PDB entry 5MJS | electron microscopy, 4.60 A resolution (low resolution: residue-level contacts below are approximate; hydrogen-bond / salt-bridge calls are withheld) | chains A and J of the 9 polymer chains in the assembly

# Chain A (and J)
Name: Tubulin beta chain
From: Schizosaccharomyces pombe (strain 972 / ATCC 24843)
Notes: chain J of this document is another copy of the same molecule, construct and numbering; everything in this record applies to it too
Reference sequence: P05219 (TBB_SCHPO); the construct lacks a stretch of the UniProt sequence, so the offset changes along the chain: 1-262 = UniProt 1-262; 263-428 = UniProt 264-429
Amino-acid sequence (429 residues; numbered 1 to 428 plus 1 insertion-coded residue; the number before each row is that of its first residue):
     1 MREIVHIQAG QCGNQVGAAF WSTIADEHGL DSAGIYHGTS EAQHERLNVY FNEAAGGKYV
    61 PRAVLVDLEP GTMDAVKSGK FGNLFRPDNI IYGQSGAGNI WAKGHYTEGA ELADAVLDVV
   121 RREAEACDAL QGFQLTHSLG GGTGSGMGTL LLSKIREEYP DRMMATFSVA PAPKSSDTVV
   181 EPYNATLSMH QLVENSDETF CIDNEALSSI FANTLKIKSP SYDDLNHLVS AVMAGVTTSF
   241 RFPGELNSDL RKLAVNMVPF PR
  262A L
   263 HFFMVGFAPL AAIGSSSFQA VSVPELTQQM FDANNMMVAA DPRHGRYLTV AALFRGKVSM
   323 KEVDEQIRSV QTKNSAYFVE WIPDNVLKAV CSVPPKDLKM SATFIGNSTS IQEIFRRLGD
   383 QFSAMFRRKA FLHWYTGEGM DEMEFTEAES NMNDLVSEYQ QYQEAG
Not modelled in the structure: 262A
Small-molecule neighbours: GDP (guanosine-5'-diphosphate): Gly10, Gln11, Cys12, Val16, Asn99, Ser138, Gly140, Gly141, Gly142, Thr143, Gly144, Ser145, Val169, Asp177, Glu181, Asn204, Tyr222, Asn226
UniProt features mapped onto this chain:
  - binding site (GTP): Gln11, Glu69, Ser138, Gly142, Thr143, Gly144, Asn204, Asn226
  - binding site (Mg(2+)): Glu69

# How chain A and chain J interact
Residue-residue contacts (11):
  Ser277(A) with Asp88(J)
  Ser279(A) with Lys58(J)
  Phe280(A) with Asn83(J); Phe85(J); Arg86(J); Pro87(J)
  Gln281(A) with Ala55(J); Arg86(J); Asp88(J)
  Ala282(A) with Glu53(J)
  Gln290(A) with Glu125(J)
Interface residues without a listed pair, chain J (10 interface residues in all): Ala54
Interface features reported in the paper:
  - interface residues, chain A: Phe280(A)

# Summary
6 residues of chain A and 10 residues of chain J are in contact. Ligands of chain A: GDP. From UniProt: 8
GTP-binding residues and Mg2+-binding residue Glu69(A) on chain A. From the paper: the interface residue
Phe280(A).
Chain A and chain J are both Tubulin beta chain (Schizosaccharomyces pombe (strain 972 / ATCC 24843)); the
structure, S. pombe microtubule copolymerized with GTP and Mal3-143, was determined by electron microscopy.
